6SEF - chains H and J of the 11 polymer chains in the assembly; structure by electron microscopy, 3.70 A resolution.

== Chain H ==
Molecule: Histone H2B type 1-C/E/F/G/I
Organism: Homo sapiens
Reference sequence: P62807 (H2B1C_HUMAN); residues 0-125 here correspond to UniProt positions 1-126 (UniProt number = residue number + 1)
Amino-acid sequence (126 residues; each row starts with the number of its first residue; numbering starts at 0):
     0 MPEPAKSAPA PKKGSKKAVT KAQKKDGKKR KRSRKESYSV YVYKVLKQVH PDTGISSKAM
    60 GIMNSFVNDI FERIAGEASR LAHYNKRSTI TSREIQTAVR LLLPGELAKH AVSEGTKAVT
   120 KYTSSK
Not modelled in the structure: 0-34, 125
Swiss-Prot annotation at these positions:
  - modified residue: Pro1 (N-acetylproline), Glu2 (ADP-ribosyl glutamic acid), Lys5 (N6-(2-hydroxyisobutyryl)lysine), Ser6 (ADP-ribosylserine), Lys11 (N6-(beta-hydroxybutyryl)lysine), Lys12 (N6-(2-hydroxyisobutyryl)lysine), Ser14 (Phosphoserine), Lys15 (N6-acetyllysine), Lys16 (N6-(beta-hydroxybutyryl)lysine), Lys20 (N6-(2-hydroxyisobutyryl)lysine), Lys23 (N6-(2-hydroxyisobutyryl)lysine), Lys24 (N6-(2-hydroxyisobutyryl)lysine), Lys34 (N6-(2-hydroxyisobutyryl)lysine), Glu35 (PolyADP-ribosyl glutamic acid), Ser36 (Phosphoserine), Lys43 (N6-(2-hydroxyisobutyryl)lysine), Lys46 (N6-(2-hydroxyisobutyryl)lysine), Lys57 (N6,N6-dimethyllysine), Arg79 (Dimethylated arginine), Lys85 (N6,N6,N6-trimethyllysine) and 6 more in UniProt
  - glycosylation: Ser112 (O-linked (GlcNAc) serine)
  - cross-link (Glycyl lysine isopeptide (Lys-Gly)): Lys5 (interchain with G-Cter in SUMO2), Lys20 (interchain with G-Cter in SUMO2), Lys34 (interchain with G-Cter in ubiquitin), Lys120 (interchain with G-Cter in ubiquitin)

== Chain J ==
Molecule: 145-nt DNA strand
Organism: synthetic construct
Sequence (145 nucleotides; row label = number of the first residue in the row; numbers below 1 keep their minus sign (DA-72 is residue -72)):
   -72 ATCGATGTAT ATATCTGACA CGTGCCTGGA GACTAGGGAG TAATCCCCTT GGCGGTTAAA
   -12 ACGCGGGGGA CAGCGCGTAC GTGCGTTTAA GCGGTGCTAG AGCTGTCTAC GACCAATTGA
    48 GCGGCCTCGG CACCGGGATT CTGAT

== How chain H and chain J interact ==
Pairs across the interface - 12 pairs, chain H then chain J:
  Tyr42(H) with DA-53(J), hydrogen bond to the phosphate; DC-52(J), phosphate contact
  Gly53(H) with DA-53(J), phosphate contact
  Ile54(H) with DA-53(J), phosphate contact
  Ser55(H) with DC-54(J), hydrogen bond to the phosphate
  Ser56(H) with DC-54(J), hydrogen bond to the phosphate
  Arg86(H) with DA-34(J), phosphate contact; DG-33(J), salt bridge to the phosphate
  Ser87(H) with DG-35(J), hydrogen bond to the phosphate; DA-34(J), hydrogen bond to the phosphate
  Thr88(H) with DG-35(J), phosphate contact; DA-34(J), hydrogen bond to the phosphate
Other interface residues (no listed pair), chain H (9 interface residues in all): Lys85

== Summary ==
9 residues of chain H face 6 of chain J across their interface, with 6 hydrogen bonds and 1 salt bridge. Among
the polar pairs are Tyr42(H)-DA-53(J), Ser55(H)-DC-54(J) and Ser56(H)-DC-54(J).
Chain H is Histone H2B type 1-C/E/F/G/I (Homo sapiens) and chain J is a 145-nt DNA strand (synthetic
construct); the structure, Class2C : CENP-A nucleosome in complex with CENP-C central region, was determined
by electron microscopy together with 6SE0, 6SE6, 6SEE and 6SEG from the same study.
